1FIB - chain A; structure by X-ray diffraction, 2.10 A resolution.

[Chain A]
Molecule: Gamma-fibrinogen carboxyl terminal fragment
Organism: Homo sapiens
Notes: fragment: carboxyl terminus, residues 143 - 411
Reference sequence: P02679 (FIBG_HUMAN); residues 143-411 here correspond to UniProt positions 169-437 (UniProt number = residue number + 26)
Sequence (269 residues; each row starts with the number of its first residue):
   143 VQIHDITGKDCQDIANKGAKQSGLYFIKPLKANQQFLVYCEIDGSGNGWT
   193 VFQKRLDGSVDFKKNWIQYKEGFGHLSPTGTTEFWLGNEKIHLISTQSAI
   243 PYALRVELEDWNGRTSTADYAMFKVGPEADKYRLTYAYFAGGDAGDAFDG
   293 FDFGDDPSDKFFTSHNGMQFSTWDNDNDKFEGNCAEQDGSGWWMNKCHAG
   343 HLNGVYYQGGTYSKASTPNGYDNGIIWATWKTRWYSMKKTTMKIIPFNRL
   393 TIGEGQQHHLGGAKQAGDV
Disordered / not traced: 143, 393-411
Cystine bridges: Cys153-Cys182, Cys326-Cys339
Metal / ion sites: Ca2+: Asp318, Asp320, Phe322, Gly324
Curated features (UniProtKB/Swiss-Prot):
  - region: Thr374 to Glu396 (Gamma-chain polymerization, binding amino end of another fibrin alpha chain)
  - binding site (Ca(2+)): Asp318, Asp320, Phe322, Gly324
  - glycosylation: Asn308 (N-linked (GlcNAc...) asparagine)
  - cross-link: Gln398 (Isoglutamyl lysine isopeptide (Gln-Lys) (interchain with K-432)), Lys406 (Isoglutamyl lysine isopeptide (Lys-Gln) (interchain with Q-424))

[Overview]
Asp318, Asp320, Phe322 and Gly324 coordinate Ca2+. UniProt lists 4 Ca2+-binding residues.
Chain A is Gamma-fibrinogen carboxyl terminal fragment (Homo sapiens); the structure, Recombinant human
gamma-fibrinogen carboxyl terminal fragment (residues 143-411) bound to calcium at ph 6.0, was determined by
X-ray diffraction together with 1FIC and 1FID from the same study.
